6UT8 - chains A and G of the 7 polymer chains in the assembly; structure by electron microscopy, 3.68 A resolution.

# Chain A
Molecule: GTPase subunit of restriction endonuclease
Source organism: Thermococcus gammatolerans
Reference sequence: C5A3Z3 (C5A3Z3_THEGJ); residue numbers follow UniProt; this construct covers 186-613
Sequence (428 residues; numbered 186 to 613; the number before each row is that of its first residue):
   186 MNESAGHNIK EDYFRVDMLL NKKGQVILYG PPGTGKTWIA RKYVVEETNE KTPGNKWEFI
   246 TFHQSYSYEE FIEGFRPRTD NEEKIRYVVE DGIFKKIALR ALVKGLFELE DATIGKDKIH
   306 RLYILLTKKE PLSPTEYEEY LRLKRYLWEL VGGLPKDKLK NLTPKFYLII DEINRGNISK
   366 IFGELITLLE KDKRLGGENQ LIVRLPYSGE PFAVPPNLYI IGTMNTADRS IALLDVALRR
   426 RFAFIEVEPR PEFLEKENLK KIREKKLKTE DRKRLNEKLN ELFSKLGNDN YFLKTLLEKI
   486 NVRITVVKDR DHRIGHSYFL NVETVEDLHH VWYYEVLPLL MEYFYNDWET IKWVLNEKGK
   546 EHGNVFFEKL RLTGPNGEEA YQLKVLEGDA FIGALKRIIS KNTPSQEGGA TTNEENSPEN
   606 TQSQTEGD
Disordered / not traced: 186-194, 585-613
Bound ions: Mg2+: Thr222, Asp356 (together with GDP)
Residues lining bound ligands: GDP (guanosine-5'-diphosphate): Pro216, Pro217, Gly218, Thr219, Gly220, Lys221, Thr222, Trp223, Phe438, Ile447, Lys450, Lys451, His501, Ser502, Leu505
Reported in the primary citation:
  - mutagenesis - R360A, R414A, D420A, R424A, E527A, Y530A: increased catalytic activity
  - mutagenesis - K221A, T222A, D356A, N410A, D413A, R425A, R426A: decreased catalytic activity
  - mutagenesis - W223A, D356A, R425A, R426A: decreased stability
  - mutagenesis - W223A: abolished catalytic activity
  - mutagenesis - N410A, D413A: abolished catalytic activity with McrBC 5-methylcytosine restriction system component (chain G)
  - mutagenesis - E375A, D377A, K378A: unchanged catalytic activity

# Chain G
Molecule: McrBC 5-methylcytosine restriction system component
Source organism: Thermococcus gammatolerans
Reference sequence: C5A3Z2 (C5A3Z2_THEGJ); residues 1-458 here = UniProt positions 1-458
Sequence (458 residues; numbered 1 to 458; the number before each row is that of its first residue):
     1 MPRLTTITLY EHDEKRYRDI AGDKKAIQDA LIKLNKQFKK DFKKLDRSED NSDTEDTIDE
    61 SKGVVEVYAN KIKARHYVGF AAVDNVFLQI LPKVFKPKKE QTQETQEDTW EPILAFIRML
   121 DMAYGLKIKD HDLAYLQGRN LRPNLYEVFI YLFAKSLWSE VQRGYHREYV EVHREEKFLR
   181 GKLLMSRQIR KLPHQLNTFS VEVHELIEDN LLNRIFYASV REALRRTTWG LNRKLLGELM
   241 LAFDGITPIH LRTEHFERVH FTRLNERFRR PFELAKLLFM PASGKGRSRE VSGFFVDMNK
   301 LFERFIERVL VRNLPPEYKL FYQESYPFLK NQNGSSQKPD YVVRKGNTPV VVLDAKYREL
   361 KERIPSSDML RQLYVYSRIW GYKTSHENDS KPPAVIVIPS SSTYNQGLPD KPLEFEFFDE
   421 RKLFIVAYNM DYVKTGAIFK ADKNFRRSLN NIIGKLNT
Disordered / not traced: 1-4, 99-106, 281-289, 329-334, 381-392, 454-458
Reported in the primary citation:
  - catalytic residues: Asp340, Asp354, Lys356 (proposed by the authors, not directly observed)
  - mutagenesis - R263A: abolished catalytic activity
  - mutagenesis - R263K: decreased catalytic activity on stimulatory effect

# How chain A and chain G interact
Contacting residue pairs - 17 pairs, chain A then chain G:
  Glu254(A) - Asn197(G)
  Phe260(A) - Asn197(G)
  Pro262(A) - His194(G)
  Ile270(A) - Pro193(G)
  Ile270(A) - His194(G)
  Tyr272(A) - Pro193(G)  hydrogen bond (side chain-backbone)
  Tyr272(A) - His194(G)  hydrogen bond (side chain-backbone)
  Tyr272(A) - Gln195(G)  hydrogen bond (side chain-backbone)
  Tyr272(A) - Leu196(G)  hydrogen bond (side chain-backbone)
  Tyr272(A) - Asn197(G)
  Tyr392(A) - Lys177(G)  hydrogen bond
  Leu418(A) - Tyr217(G)
  Leu418(A) - Pro248(G)  hydrophobic
  Tyr530(A) - His250(G)  hydrogen bond
  Asn561(A) - Lys40(G)
  Gly562(A) - Lys36(G)
  Gly562(A) - Lys40(G)  hydrogen bond (backbone-side chain)
Interface residues without a listed pair, chain A (11 interface residues in all): Tyr253
Interface residues without a listed pair, chain G (13 interface residues in all): Thr198, Arg221

# Summary
11 residues of chain A face 13 of chain G across their interface; the contacts include 7 hydrogen bonds. Polar
pairs include Tyr272(A)-Pro193(G), Tyr272(A)-His194(G) and Tyr272(A)-Gln195(G). From the paper: catalytic
residues Asp340(G), Asp354(G) and Lys356(G); K221A, T222A and D356A of chain A, among others, reduce catalytic
activity; 19 substitutions were tested in all.
Chain A is GTPase subunit of restriction endonuclease and chain G is McrBC 5-methylcytosine restriction system
component, both from Thermococcus gammatolerans; the structure, Refined half-complex from tetradecameric
assembly of Thermococcus gammatolerans McrB AAA+ hexamers with bound McrC, was determined by electron
microscopy together with 6UT3, 6UT4, 6UT5, 6UT6 and 6UT7 from the same study.
